3AZH - chains G and J of the 10 polymer chains in the assembly; structure by X-ray diffraction, 3.49 A resolution.

Chain G:
Molecule: Histone H2A type 1-B/E
Organism: Homo sapiens
UniProtKB: P04908 (H2A1B_HUMAN); residues 0-129 here correspond to UniProt positions 1-130 (UniProt number = residue number + 1)
Amino-acid sequence (133 residues; numbered -3 to 129; the number before each row is that of its first residue; numbers below 1 keep their minus sign (Gly-3 is residue -3)):
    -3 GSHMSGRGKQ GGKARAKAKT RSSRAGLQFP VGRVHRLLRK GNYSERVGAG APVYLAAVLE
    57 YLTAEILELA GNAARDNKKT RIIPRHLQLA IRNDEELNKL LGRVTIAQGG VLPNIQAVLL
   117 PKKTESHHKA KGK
Not modelled in the structure: -3 to 14, 119-129
Sequence notes: expression tag (-3 to -1)

Chain J:
Molecule: 146-nt DNA strand
Sequence (146 nucleotides; numbered 147 to 292; the number before each row is that of its first residue):
   147 ATCAATATCC ACCTGCAGAT TCTACCAAAA GTGTATTTGG AAACTGCTCC ATCAAAAGGC
   207 ATGTTCAGCT GAATTCAGCT GAACATGCCT TTTGATGGAG CAGTTTCCAA ATACACTTTT
   267 GGTAGAATCT GCAGGTGGAT ATTGAT
Not modelled in the structure: 147
Ion coordination: Mn2+ site 1 near DG217 (its only coordinating residue here); Mn2+ site 2 near DC247 (its only coordinating residue here); Mn2+ site 3 near DG267 (its only coordinating residue here); Mn2+ site 4 near DG280 (its only coordinating residue here)

Chain G / chain J interface:
Pairs across the interface - 10 pairs, chain G then chain J:
  Lys15(G) with DG177(J), hydrogen bond to the phosphate; DT178(J), phosphate contact
  Thr16(G) with DG177(J), phosphate contact
  Arg17(G) with DG177(J), salt bridge to the phosphate
  Arg20(G) with DT178(J), salt bridge to the phosphate
  Gly28(G) with DG177(J), phosphate contact
  Arg29(G) with DA176(J), phosphate contact
  Arg32(G) with DA175(J), phosphate contact; DA176(J), salt bridge to the phosphate
  Arg42(G) with DG185(J), sugar contact
Also at the interface, not in a pair above, chain G (10 interface residues in all): Glu41, Arg77
Also at the interface, not in a pair above, chain J (6 interface residues in all): DT166

In short:
Chain G and chain J form an interface of 10 and 6 residues respectively, with 1 hydrogen bond and 3 salt
bridges. Polar contacts include Lys15(G)-DG177(J), Arg17(G)-DG177(J) and Arg20(G)-DT178(J).
Here chain G is Histone H2A type 1-B/E (Homo sapiens) and chain J is a 146-nt DNA strand. Entry 3AZH (Crystal
Structure of Human Nucleosome Core Particle Containing H3K122Q mutation) was determined by X-ray diffraction,
deposited together with 3AYW, 3AZE, 3AZF, 3AZG, 3AZJ, 3AZK and 3 further entries.
